Entry 6QWF (X-ray diffraction, 2.70 A resolution); this record covers chains A and C of the 4 polymer chains in the assembly.

[Chain A]
Name: Listeriolysin positive regulatory factor A
Source organism: Listeria monocytogenes
Reference sequence: Q4TVQ0 (Q4TVQ0_LISMN); residue numbers follow UniProt; this construct covers 1-237
Amino-acid sequence (239 residues; each row starts with the number of its first residue; numbers below 1 keep their minus sign (Gly-1 is residue -1)):
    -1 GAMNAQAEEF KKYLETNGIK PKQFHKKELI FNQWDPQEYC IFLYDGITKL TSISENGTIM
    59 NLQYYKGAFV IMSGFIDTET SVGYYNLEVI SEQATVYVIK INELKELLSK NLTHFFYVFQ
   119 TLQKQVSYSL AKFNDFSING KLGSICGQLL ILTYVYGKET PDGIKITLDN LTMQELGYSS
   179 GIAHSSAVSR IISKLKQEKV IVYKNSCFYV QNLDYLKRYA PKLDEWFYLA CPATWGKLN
Unresolved in the structure: -1 to 1
Sequence notes: expression tag (-1 to 0); engineered mutation Val94 (Ala in Q4TVQ0)
From the paper describing this entry:
  - mutagenesis - G145S: increased binding to the 30-nt DNA strand (chain C)
  - mutagenesis - A94V: unchanged growth in response to G-6-P
  - mutagenesis - G145S: increased growth in response to G-6-P
  - mutagenesis - A94V, G145C, G145S: increased signaling
  - mutagenesis - A94V: increased signaling in response to hpt

[Chain C]
Molecule: 30-nt DNA strand
Sequence (30 nucleotides; row label = number of the first residue in the row):
     1 TTGAGGCATT AACATTTGTT AACGACGATA

[Interface between chain A and chain C]
Residue-residue contacts (11):
  Thr170(A) with DA8(C), phosphate contact
  Met171(A) with DA8(C), hydrogen bond to the phosphate; DT9(C), phosphate contact
  Ser184(A) with DT10(C), base contact
  Ser187(A) with DT9(C), hydrogen bond to the phosphate; DT10(C), base contact
  Arg188(A) with DA12(C), base contact
  Ser191(A) with DT10(C), phosphate contact
  Lys194(A) with DT9(C), salt bridge to the phosphate
  Tyr201(A) with DA8(C), phosphate contact; DT9(C), phosphate contact
Also at the interface, not in a pair above, chain A (9 interface residues in all): Gln172
Also at the interface, not in a pair above, chain C (6 interface residues in all): DC7, DA11

[In short]
Chain A and chain C form an interface of 9 and 6 residues respectively, with 2 hydrogen bonds and 1 salt
bridge. Polar contacts include Met171(A)-DA8(C), Ser187(A)-DT9(C) and Lys194(A)-DT9(C). The paper reports that
A94V, G145C and G145S of chain A increase signaling; G145S of chain A increases binding to the 30-nt DNA
strand (chain C).
Chain A is Listeriolysin positive regulatory factor A (Listeria monocytogenes) and chain C is a 30-nt DNA
strand; the structure, The Transcriptional Regulator PrfA-A94V mutant from Listeria Monocytogenes in complex
with a 30-bp operator PrfA-box motif, was determined by X-ray diffraction (same publication as 6QWH, 6QWK and
6QWM).
